Entry 8U38 (X-ray diffraction, 3.04 A resolution); this record covers chains C and D of the 4 polymer chains in the assembly.

# Chain C (and D)
Name: Methylobacterium brachiatum Ubl-BilA
Source organism: Methylobacterium brachiatum
Notes: chain D of this document is another copy of the same molecule, construct and numbering; everything in this record applies to it too
Chain sequence (243 residues; each row starts with the number of its first residue):
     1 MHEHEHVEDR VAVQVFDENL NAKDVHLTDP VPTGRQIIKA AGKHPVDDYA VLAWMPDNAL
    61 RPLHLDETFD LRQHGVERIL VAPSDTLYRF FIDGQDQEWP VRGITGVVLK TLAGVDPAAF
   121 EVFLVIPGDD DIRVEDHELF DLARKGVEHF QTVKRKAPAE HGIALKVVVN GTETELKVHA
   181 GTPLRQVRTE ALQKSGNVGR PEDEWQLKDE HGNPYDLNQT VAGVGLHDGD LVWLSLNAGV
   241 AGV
Not modelled in the structure: 1-8, 160-243 (chain D: 1-9, 157-243)
Ion coordination: Ca2+ site 1: D129, D131 (shared with D129(D), D131(D) of chain D); Ca2+ site 2: L142, G146, E148

# How chain C and chain D interact
Pairs across the interface (5):
  D29(C) - T68(D)
  R35(C) - D66(D)  salt bridge
  D66(C) - T33(D)
  T68(C) - D29(D)
  T68(C) - T68(D)
Other interface residues (no listed pair), chain C (7 interface residues in all): T33, Q36, L65
Other interface residues (no listed pair), chain D (6 interface residues in all): R35, Q36

# In short
The interface between chain C and chain D involves 7 residues on one side and 6 on the other, with 1 salt
bridge. Its one salt-bridged contact is R35(C)-D66(D). The Ca2+ site 1 is built by D129(C) and D131(C).
Chain C and chain D are both Methylobacterium brachiatum Ubl-BilA (Methylobacterium brachiatum); the
structure, Structure of a bacterial multi-ubiquitin domain protein, was determined by X-ray diffraction
together with 9CD2, 9D59, 9D5A and 9D5B from the same study.
